PDB entry 6Q9J | X-ray diffraction, 1.83 A resolution | chains A and B

== Chain A ==
Molecule: NADH-quinone oxidoreductase subunit E
From: Aquifex aeolicus (strain VF5)
Notes: EC 1.6.5.11
UniProt: O66842 (NUOE_AQUAE); residues 1-160 here = UniProt positions 1-160
Sequence (160 residues; row label = number of the first residue in the row):
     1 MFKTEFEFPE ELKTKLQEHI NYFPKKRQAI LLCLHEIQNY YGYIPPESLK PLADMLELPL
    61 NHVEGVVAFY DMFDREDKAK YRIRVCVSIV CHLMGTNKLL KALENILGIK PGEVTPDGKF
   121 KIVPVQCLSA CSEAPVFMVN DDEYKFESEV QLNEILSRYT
Disordered / not traced: 1-4
Construct notes: engineered mutation Ser129 (Gly in O66842)
Metal / ion sites: 2Fe-2S cluster Fe: Cys86, Cys91, Cys127, Cys131
Residues lining bound ligands: 2Fe-2S cluster (FES): Cys86, Ser88, Ile89, Val90, Cys91, Cys127, Leu128, Ser129, Ala130, Cys131, Val136

== Chain B ==
Molecule: NADH-quinone oxidoreductase subunit F
From: Aquifex aeolicus (strain VF5)
Notes: EC 1.6.5.11
UniProt: O66841 (NUOF_AQUAE); numbering as in UniProt (aligned over 1-426)
Sequence (434 residues; numbered 1 to 434; the number before each row is that of its first residue):
     1 MRSYPAIPRI YAETTLNMLL KRAKKPRVHS IDEYLKDGGY QALEKALNMS PEEIIDWVDK
    61 STLRGRGGAG FPTGKKWKFA VQNPGPRYFI CNADESEPGT FKDRIIIERD PHLLIEGIII
   121 SSYAIGANEA YIYIRGEYPA GYYILRDAIE EAKKKGFLGK NILGSGFDLE IYVARGAGAY
   181 ICGEETALIE SLEGKRGHPR LKPPYPVQKG LWGKPTVVNN VETIANVPFI ISMGWEEYRY
   241 IGPSDYAGPK LFPVSGKVKK PGVYELPMNT TLREVIFKYA GGTLGNKKVK AVFSGALDCF
   301 SSEELDIPMD YSPLGFGGTG TVIVLTEEDD IVEAALKIAE FYEHETCGQC TPCRVGCYEQ
   361 ANLLEKIYKG EATEQDWEGF DFVNRNIQPT SICGLGAVAG RLIRQTLEKF PEEWEKYRKK
   421 SASLPLAGHH HHHH
Disordered / not traced: 1, 420-434
Construct notes: expression tag (427-434)
Metal / ion sites: Na+ site 1 near Glu33 (its only coordinating residue here); Na+ site 2 near Glu108 (its only coordinating residue here); 4Fe-4S cluster Fe: Cys347, Cys350, Cys353, Cys393
Residues lining bound ligands:
  - FMN (flavin mononucleotide): Gly65, Arg66, Gly67, Gly68, Phe71, Lys76, Asn92, Asp94, Glu95, Ser96, Tyr180, Ile181, Gly183, Glu184, Glu185, Val218, Asn219, Asn220, Thr223, Gly394, Leu395
  - NADH (NAI; 1,4-dihydronicotinamide adenine dinucleotide): Gly67, Gly68, Ala69, Phe71, Lys76, Phe79, Glu95, Ser96, Glu97, Thr100, Tyr180, Glu185, Tyr205, Pro206, Val207, Val218, Leu297, Gly318, Thr319, Gly394
  - 4Fe-4S cluster (SF4): Ile181, Pro199, Thr346, Cys347, Gly348, Gln349, Cys350, Cys353, Ser391, Ile392, Cys393, Leu395, Gly396

== Chain A / chain B interface ==
Pairs across the interface - 97 pairs, chain A then chain B:
  Tyr22(A) - Arg146(B)
  Tyr22(A) - Ile171(B)
  Tyr22(A) - Tyr172(B)
  Tyr22(A) - Val173(B)  hydrogen bond (side chain-backbone)
  Phe23(A) - Val173(B)
  Phe23(A) - Ala174(B)  hydrophobic
  Pro24(A) - Glu129(B)
  Pro24(A) - Tyr131(B)
  Pro24(A) - Tyr172(B)
  Lys25(A) - Trp212(B)
  Arg27(A) - Glu193(B)
  Arg27(A) - Gly194(B)
  Arg27(A) - Trp212(B)
  Gln28(A) - Tyr131(B)  hydrogen bond
  Gln28(A) - Leu192(B)  hydrogen bond (side chain-backbone)
  Gln28(A) - Trp212(B)
  Ile30(A) - Gly194(B)
  Leu31(A) - Arg175(B)
  Leu31(A) - Ser191(B)
  Leu32(A) - Tyr142(B)
  Leu32(A) - Arg175(B)
  His35(A) - Arg175(B)
  His35(A) - Gly176(B)  hydrogen bond (side chain-backbone)
  His35(A) - Ala177(B)
  His62(A) - Gly194(B)  hydrogen bond (side chain-backbone)
  His62(A) - Lys195(B)
  Gly65(A) - Arg196(B)
  Val66(A) - Gly194(B)
  Phe69(A) - Ala179(B)  hydrophobic
  Phe69(A) - Ile181(B)  hydrophobic
  Phe69(A) - Arg196(B)
  Phe69(A) - Gly197(B)
  Phe69(A) - His198(B)
  Tyr70(A) - Ala177(B)
  Tyr70(A) - Cys182(B)  hydrophobic
  Tyr70(A) - Ser191(B)  hydrogen bond
  Tyr70(A) - Lys195(B)  hydrogen bond (side chain-backbone)
  Tyr70(A) - Arg196(B)
  Tyr70(A) - Gly197(B)  hydrogen bond (side chain-backbone)
  Asp71(A) - Ala177(B)  hydrogen bond (backbone-backbone)
  Asp71(A) - His344(B)  salt bridge
  Met72(A) - Gly136(B)
  Met72(A) - Ala177(B)  hydrogen bond (backbone-backbone)
  Met72(A) - Gly178(B)
  Phe73(A) - Ala177(B)  hydrophobic
  Val87(A) - Lys337(B)
  Ile89(A) - Pro98(B)  hydrophobic
  Ile89(A) - Ala334(B)
  Ile89(A) - Lys337(B)
  Val90(A) - Ser255(B)
  Val90(A) - Gly256(B)
  Val90(A) - Ile323(B)  hydrophobic
  His92(A) - Glu333(B)  salt bridge
  His92(A) - Lys337(B)
  Leu93(A) - Lys257(B)
  Leu93(A) - Asp329(B)
  Met94(A) - Gly256(B)
  Met94(A) - Lys257(B)
  Met94(A) - Leu284(B)  hydrophobic
  Gln126(A) - Phe341(B)
  Gln126(A) - His344(B)
  Gln126(A) - Glu345(B)
  Cys127(A) - Pro98(B)  hydrophobic
  Cys127(A) - Gly99(B)
  Cys127(A) - Arg135(B)  hydrogen bond (backbone-side chain)
  Leu128(A) - Arg104(B)  hydrogen bond (backbone-side chain)
  Leu128(A) - Arg135(B)
  Leu128(A) - Glu137(B)
  Leu128(A) - Tyr138(B)
  Ser129(A) - Glu95(B)  hydrogen bond (side chain-backbone)
  Ser129(A) - Ser96(B)
  Ser129(A) - Thr100(B)  hydrogen bond (side chain-backbone)
  Ser129(A) - Phe101(B)
  Ser129(A) - Arg104(B)  hydrogen bond (backbone-side chain)
  Ser129(A) - Arg135(B)  hydrogen bond
  Ser129(A) - Tyr138(B)
  Ala130(A) - Arg104(B)
  Cys131(A) - Gly99(B)  hydrogen bond (side chain-backbone)
  Cys131(A) - Phe101(B)
  Cys131(A) - Ser255(B)
  Ser132(A) - Ile10(B)
  Ser132(A) - Phe101(B)
  Ser132(A) - Ser255(B)
  Ser132(A) - Pro261(B)
  Ser132(A) - Gly262(B)
  Glu133(A) - Pro8(B)
  Met138(A) - Glu137(B)
  Met138(A) - Pro139(B)
  Asp141(A) - Pro5(B)
  Asp141(A) - Pro139(B)
  Asp141(A) - Tyr143(B)
  Asp142(A) - Pro5(B)
  Asp142(A) - Ala6(B)  hydrogen bond (side chain-backbone)
  Glu143(A) - Ala6(B)  hydrogen bond (backbone-backbone)
  Glu143(A) - Ile7(B)
  Glu143(A) - Pro8(B)
  Glu143(A) - Arg104(B)  salt bridge
Interface residues without a listed pair, chain A (39 interface residues in all): Ser88, Tyr144, Lys145
Interface residues without a listed pair, chain B (64 interface residues in all): Arg9, Glu97, Tyr133, Val254, Phe293, Leu325, Ile338, Cys347

== In short ==
Chain A and chain B form an interface of 39 and 64 residues respectively, with 19 hydrogen bonds and 3 salt
bridges. Among the polar pairs are Asp71(A)-His344(B), His92(A)-Glu333(B) and Glu143(A)-Arg104(B). Chain A
binds 2Fe-2S cluster.
Chain A is NADH-quinone oxidoreductase subunit E and chain B is NADH-quinone oxidoreductase subunit F, both
from Aquifex aeolicus (strain VF5); the structure, Crystal structure of reduced Aquifex aeolicus NADH-quinone
oxidoreductase subunits NuoE G129S and NuoF bound to NADH, was determined by X-ray diffraction together with
6HL2, 6HL3, 6HL4, 6HLA, 6HLI, 6HLJ and 4 further entries from the same study.
